6NFQ - chain A; structure by X-ray diffraction, 2.00 A resolution.

Chain A:
Name: CopC
Organism: Pseudomonas fluorescens
Sequence (122 residues; each row starts with the number of its first residue):
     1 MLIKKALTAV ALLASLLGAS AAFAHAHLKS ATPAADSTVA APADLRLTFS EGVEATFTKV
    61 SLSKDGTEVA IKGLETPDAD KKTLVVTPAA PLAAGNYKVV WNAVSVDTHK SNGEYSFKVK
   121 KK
Disordered / not traced: 1-24, 121-122
Ion coordination: Cu ion: His25, Asp107, His109; yttrium (III) ion near Glu68 (its only coordinating residue here)

Overview:
His25, Asp107 and His109 form the Cu ion site.
Chain A is CopC (Pseudomonas fluorescens); the structure, CopC from Pseudomonas fluorescens, was determined by
X-ray diffraction (same publication as 6NFR and 6NFS).
